PDB entry 4OCM | X-ray diffraction, 1.99 A resolution | chains B and C of the 3 polymer chains in the assembly

# Chain B
Name: 26S proteasome regulatory subunit RPN11
From: Saccharomyces cerevisiae
Reference sequence: P43588 (RPN11_YEAST); residues 1-220 here = UniProt positions 1-220
Sequence (220 residues; numbered 1 to 220; the number before each row is that of its first residue):
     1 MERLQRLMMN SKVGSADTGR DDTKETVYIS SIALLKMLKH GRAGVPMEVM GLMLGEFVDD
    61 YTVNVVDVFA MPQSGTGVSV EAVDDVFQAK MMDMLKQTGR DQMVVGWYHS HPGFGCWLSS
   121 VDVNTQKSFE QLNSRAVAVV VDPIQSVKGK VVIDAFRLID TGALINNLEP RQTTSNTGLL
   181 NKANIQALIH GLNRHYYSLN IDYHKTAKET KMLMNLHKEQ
Not modelled in the structure: 1-22, 75-76, 162-177, 218-220
Curated features (UniProtKB/Swiss-Prot):
  - motif: His109 to Asp122 (JAMM motif)
  - binding site (Zn(2+)): His109, His111, Asp122
  - modified residue: Met1 (N-acetylmethionine)
  - natural variant: Lys208 (K208Q: In strain: NRRL Y-53)
  - mutagenesis: His109 (H109A: Stabilizes ubiquitin pathway substrates; when associated wirh Ala-111), His111 (H111A: Stabilizes ubiquitin pathway substrates; when associated wirh Ala-109)
Reported in the primary citation:
  - conformationally variable residues (side-chain flip): His111
  - mutagenesis - E48Q: abolished catalytic activity on Ub4

# Chain C
Name: Nb1
From: Lama glama
Sequence (133 residues; each row starts with the number of its first residue):
     1 MQVQLQESGG GLVPAGGSLR LSCVDSGRTF SSTVMAWFRQ APGKEREFVA TIRWSGGNTY
    61 YADSVKGRFT ISRDNARNTV YLQMNSLKPE DTAVYYCAGG TYYGTLSYKY DFWGRGTQVT
   121 VSSHHHHHHE PEA
Not modelled in the structure: 1-2, 128-133
Disulfide bonds: Cys23-Cys97

# Interface between chain B and chain C
Pairs across the interface - 29 pairs, chain B then chain C:
  Tyr28(B) - Arg53(C)  hydrogen bond
  Ser30(B) - Lys109(C)
  Glu56(B) - Tyr102(C)  hydrogen bond
  Glu56(B) - Gly104(C)
  Glu56(B) - Thr105(C)  hydrogen bond
  Glu56(B) - Leu106(C)
  Val58(B) - Tyr60(C)  hydrophobic
  Val58(B) - Tyr103(C)
  Asp59(B) - Asn58(C)
  Asp59(B) - Thr59(C)
  Asp59(B) - Tyr103(C)  hydrogen bond
  Thr62(B) - Arg53(C)  hydrogen bond
  Thr62(B) - Tyr103(C)
  Asn64(B) - Tyr102(C)  hydrogen bond
  Asn64(B) - Tyr103(C)  hydrogen bond (side chain-backbone)
  Val66(B) - Tyr102(C)
  Val66(B) - Leu106(C)  hydrophobic
  Val66(B) - Lys109(C)
  Arg100(B) - Tyr108(C)  hydrogen bond
  Gln102(B) - Leu106(C)
  Gln102(B) - Tyr108(C)
  His204(B) - Thr101(C)  hydrogen bond
  His204(B) - Tyr102(C)
  His204(B) - Lys109(C)
  Lys205(B) - Thr101(C)  hydrogen bond (backbone-side chain)
  Thr206(B) - Lys109(C)
  Thr206(B) - Asp111(C)
  Ala207(B) - Phe30(C)  hydrophobic
  Ala207(B) - Asp111(C)  hydrogen bond (backbone-side chain)
Interface residues without a listed pair, chain B (17 interface residues in all): Thr23, Phe57, Tyr61

# Summary
17 residues of chain B face 14 of chain C across their interface, with 11 hydrogen bonds. Among the polar
pairs are Tyr28(B)-Arg53(C), Glu56(B)-Tyr102(C) and Glu56(B)-Thr105(C). Curated annotation (UniProt) lists 3
Zn2+-binding residues and 2 mutagenesis sites on chain B. The paper reports that E48Q of chain B abolishes
catalytic activity on Ub4; conformational variability at His111(B).
Here chain B is 26S proteasome regulatory subunit RPN11 (Saccharomyces cerevisiae) and chain C is Nb1 (Lama
glama). Entry 4OCM (Crystal Structure of the Rpn8-Rpn11 MPN domain heterodimer, crystal form Ib) was
determined by X-ray diffraction, deposited together with 4OCL and 4OCN.
